PDB entry 9DXS | electron microscopy, 3.55 A resolution | chains A and D of the 4 polymer chains in the assembly

# Chain A (and D)
Name: Glutamate receptor ionotropic, kainate 2
Organism: Rattus norvegicus
Notes: chain D of this document is another copy of the same molecule, construct and numbering; everything in this record applies to it too
UniProtKB: P42260 (GRIK2_RAT); residues 1-908 here = UniProt positions 1-908
Chain sequence (908 residues; row label = number of the first residue in the row):
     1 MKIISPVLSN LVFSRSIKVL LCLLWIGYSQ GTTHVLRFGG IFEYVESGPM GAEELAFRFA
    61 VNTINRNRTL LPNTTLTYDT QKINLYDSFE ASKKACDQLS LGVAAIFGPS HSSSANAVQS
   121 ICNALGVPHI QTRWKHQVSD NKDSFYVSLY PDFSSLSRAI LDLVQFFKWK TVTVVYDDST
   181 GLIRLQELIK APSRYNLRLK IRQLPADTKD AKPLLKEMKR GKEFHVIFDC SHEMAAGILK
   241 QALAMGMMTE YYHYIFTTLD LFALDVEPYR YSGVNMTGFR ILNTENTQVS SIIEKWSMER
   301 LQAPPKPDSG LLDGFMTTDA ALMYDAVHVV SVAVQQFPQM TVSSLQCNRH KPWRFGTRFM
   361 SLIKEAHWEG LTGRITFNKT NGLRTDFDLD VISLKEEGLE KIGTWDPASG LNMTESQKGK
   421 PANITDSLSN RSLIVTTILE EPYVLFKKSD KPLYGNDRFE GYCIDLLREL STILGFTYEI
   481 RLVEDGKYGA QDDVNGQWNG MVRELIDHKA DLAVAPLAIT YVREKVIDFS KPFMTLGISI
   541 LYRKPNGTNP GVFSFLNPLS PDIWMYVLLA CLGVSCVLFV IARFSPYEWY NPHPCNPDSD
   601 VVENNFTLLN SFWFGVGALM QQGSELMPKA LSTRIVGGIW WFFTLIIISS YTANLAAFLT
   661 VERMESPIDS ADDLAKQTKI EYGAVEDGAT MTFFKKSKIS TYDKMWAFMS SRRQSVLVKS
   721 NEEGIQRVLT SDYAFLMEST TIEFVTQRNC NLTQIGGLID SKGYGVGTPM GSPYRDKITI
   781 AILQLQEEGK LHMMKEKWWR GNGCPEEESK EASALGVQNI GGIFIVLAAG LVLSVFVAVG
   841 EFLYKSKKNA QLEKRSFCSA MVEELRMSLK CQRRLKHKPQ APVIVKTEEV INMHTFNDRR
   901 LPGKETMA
Disordered / not traced: 1-428, 875-908
Sequence notes: conflict V567 (Ile in P42260), C571 (Tyr in P42260)
UniProt features mapped onto this chain:
  - binding site (L-glutamate): P516, A518, R523, A689, T690, E738
  - modified residue (Phosphoserine): S846, S868
  - glycosylation (N-linked (GlcNAc...) asparagine): N67, N73, N275, N378, N412, N423, N430, N546, N751
  - cross-link: K886 (Glycyl lysine isopeptide (Lys-Gly) (interchain with G-Cter in SUMO1))
  - natural variant: C571 (Y571C: In RNA edited version; this construct carries the variant), Q621 (Q621R: In RNA edited version)
  - mutagenesis: N751 (N751Q: Loss of glycosylation), V883 (V883A: Abolishes interaction with KLHL17. Abolishes actinfilin-mediated degradation), I884 (I884A: Abolishes interaction with KLHL17. Abolishes actinfilin-mediated degradation), K886 (K886R: Abolishes sumoylation. Loss of kainate-mediated endocytosis)
Cystine bridges: C750-C804
Glycans and other covalent adducts: N-acetylglucosamine (NAG) linked to N546, N751
Small-molecule neighbours:
  - 2J9 (4-cyclopropyl-7-fluoro-3,4-dihydro-2H-1,2,4-benzothiadiazine 1,1-dioxide), molecule 1: I519, P532, M534, T535, S761, K762, G763
  - 2J9, molecule 2: K531, P532, F533, M534, T535, I782, L783, Q786, L791
  - spermine (SPM): Q621, Q622, S624, E625
From the paper describing this entry:
  - binding site for spermine: Q621, Q622, G623, S624, E625

# Interface between chain A and chain D
Residue-residue contacts (125):
  I519(A) - L783(D)  hydrophobic
  T520(A) - L783(D)
  Y521(A) - I780(D)
  Y521(A) - L783(D)
  Y521(A) - Q784(D)
  Y521(A) - E787(D)
  E524(A) - K531(D)  salt bridge
  E524(A) - I780(D)
  E524(A) - L783(D)
  K525(A) - I780(D)
  F529(A) - K531(D)
  S530(A) - K531(D)
  K531(A) - E524(D)  salt bridge
  K531(A) - F529(D)
  K531(A) - S530(D)
  F555(A) - I646(D)  hydrophobic
  H593(A) - P594(D)  hydrogen bond (side chain-backbone)
  H593(A) - P597(D)
  C595(A) - C595(D)
  N596(A) - C595(D)  hydrogen bond (side chain-backbone)
  L609(A) - L631(D)  hydrophobic
  L609(A) - R634(D)
  N610(A) - R634(D)
  W613(A) - M627(D)
  W613(A) - R634(D)
  W613(A) - W641(D)  hydrophobic
  G617(A) - W641(D)
  M620(A) - W641(D)  hydrophobic
  Q621(A) - Q621(D)
  Q622(A) - A618(D)
  Q622(A) - Q621(D)
  Q622(A) - G623(D)
  Q622(A) - W641(D)
  E625(A) - M627(D)
  Y651(A) - I646(D)
  Y651(A) - S649(D)
  T652(A) - S649(D)  hydrogen bond
  L655(A) - S649(D)
  L655(A) - S650(D)
  L655(A) - A653(D)  hydrophobic
  A656(A) - A653(D)
  L659(A) - N654(D)
  L659(A) - A657(D)
  T660(A) - T660(D)
  R663(A) - A657(D)  hydrogen bond (side chain-backbone)
  R663(A) - F658(D)
  R663(A) - V661(D)  hydrogen bond (side chain-backbone)
  R663(A) - E662(D)
  R663(A) - R663(D)
  K698(A) - E788(D)
  I699(A) - M793(D)  hydrophobic
  D760(A) - Q786(D)
  S761(A) - T535(D)
  R775(A) - K531(D)
  R775(A) - R775(D)
  R775(A) - D776(D)  salt bridge
  D776(A) - R775(D)  salt bridge
  T779(A) - E524(D)
  I780(A) - Y521(D)
  I780(A) - E524(D)
  I780(A) - K525(D)
  L783(A) - I519(D)  hydrophobic
  L783(A) - Y521(D)  hydrophobic
  Q784(A) - Y521(D)  hydrogen bond
  Q786(A) - D760(D)  hydrogen bond
  E787(A) - T520(D)
  E787(A) - Y521(D)
  E787(A) - K696(D)
  M793(A) - I699(D)  hydrophobic
  E811(A) - R663(D)  salt bridge
  S813(A) - F658(D)
  S813(A) - R663(D)  hydrogen bond
  A814(A) - N557(D)
  A814(A) - P558(D)
  A814(A) - N654(D)
  L815(A) - P558(D)  hydrogen bond (backbone-backbone)
  L815(A) - L559(D)  hydrophobic
  L815(A) - S560(D)  hydrogen bond (backbone-backbone)
  L815(A) - I563(D)
  L815(A) - S650(D)
  L815(A) - N654(D)
  G816(A) - S560(D)
  G816(A) - I563(D)
  V817(A) - I563(D)  hydrophobic
  I820(A) - S650(D)
  I823(A) - F642(D)  hydrophobic
  I823(A) - F643(D)  hydrophobic
  I823(A) - I646(D)  hydrophobic
  F824(A) - Y566(D)  hydrophobic
  F824(A) - F643(D)  hydrophobic
  V826(A) - I639(D)
  L827(A) - W640(D)  hydrophobic
  L827(A) - F643(D)  hydrophobic
  G830(A) - I635(D)
  L831(A) - V577(D)  hydrophobic
  L831(A) - V636(D)  hydrophobic
  L831(A) - I639(D)  hydrophobic
  S834(A) - I581(D)
  S834(A) - S632(D)  hydrogen bond (side chain-backbone)
  S834(A) - V636(D)
  V837(A) - S632(D)
  A838(A) - I581(D)  hydrophobic
  A838(A) - F584(D)
  A838(A) - S632(D)
  V839(A) - F584(D)
  E841(A) - S585(D)  hydrogen bond
  E841(A) - P586(D)
  E841(A) - A630(D)
  E841(A) - L631(D)  hydrogen bond (side chain-backbone)
  E841(A) - S632(D)  hydrogen bond
  F842(A) - F584(D)
  F842(A) - P586(D)  hydrophobic
  Y844(A) - Y587(D)
  K845(A) - P586(D)
  K845(A) - Y587(D)
  R866(A) - W589(D)
  M867(A) - R583(D)
  M867(A) - F584(D)
  Q872(A) - V602(D)
  Q872(A) - E603(D)
  R873(A) - V601(D)
  R873(A) - E603(D)  salt bridge
  R874(A) - W589(D)
  R874(A) - D600(D)  salt bridge
  R874(A) - V602(D)
Also at the interface, not in a pair above, chain A (75 interface residues in all): P532, V616, G623, S624, I648, M664, K696, H792, V835
Also at the interface, not in a pair above, chain D (83 interface residues in all): P532, V567, A570, V574, G617, P628, G637, G638, L645, I647, T652, A656, S761, T779, H792

# In short
The interface between chain A and chain D involves 75 residues on one side and 83 on the other, with 14
hydrogen bonds and 7 salt bridges. Polar contacts include E524(A)-K531(D), R775(A)-D776(D) and
E811(A)-R663(D). Bound to chain A: compound 2J9 and spermine. The paper reports a binding site for spermine at
Q621(A), Q622(A) and G623(A) among others.
Both chains are Glutamate receptor ionotropic, kainate 2 (Rattus norvegicus). Entry 9DXS (Ligand-binding and
transmembrane domains of kainate receptor GluK2 in complex with positive allosteric modulator BPAM-344 and
...) was determined by electron microscopy, deposited together with 9DXQ, 9DXR and 9DXT.
